Entry 7MP3 (X-ray diffraction, 2.55 A resolution); this record covers chains A and L of the 3 polymer chains in the assembly.

== Chain A ==
Protein: Growth factor receptor-bound protein 7
Source organism: Homo sapiens
Notes: fragment: SH2 domain
UniProtKB: Q14451 (GRB7_HUMAN); residue numbers follow UniProt; this construct covers 415-532
Sequence (120 residues; each row starts with the number of its first residue):
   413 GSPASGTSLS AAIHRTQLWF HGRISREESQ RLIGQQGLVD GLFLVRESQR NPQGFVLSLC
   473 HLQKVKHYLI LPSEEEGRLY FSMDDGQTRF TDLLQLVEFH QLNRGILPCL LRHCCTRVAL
Unresolved in the structure: 413-424, 463-464, 529-532
Sequence notes: expression tag (413-414)
Swiss-Prot annotation at these positions:
  - site: Phe-511 (Important for dimerization and for HRAS activation)
  - mutagenesis: Arg-458 (R458L: Impairs phosphotyrosine binding by SH2 domain), Tyr-480 (Y480F: Global loss of tyrosine phosphorylation. Abolishes interaction with FHL2 and HAX1), Tyr-492 (Y492F: Global loss of tyrosine phosphorylation. Abolishes interaction with FHL2 and HAX1), Phe-511 (F511R: Abolishes dimerization. Abolishes activation of HRAS)
From the paper describing this entry:
  - specificity-determining residues: Leu-481

== Chain L ==
Protein: bicyclic peptide B8
Sequence (11 residues; row label = number of the first residue in the row):
     1 KFEGYDNEFP X
Glycans and other covalent adducts: covalent link Lys-1/48V_11
Modified residues: 48V ({[(2R)-2,3-diamino-3-oxopropyl]sulfanyl}acetic acid) at position 11
From the paper describing this entry:
  - contacts within the chain: Lys-1/Glu-8

== How chain A and chain L interact ==
Contacting residue pairs (19):
  Arg-438(A) with Gly-4(L), hydrogen bond (side chain-backbone); Tyr-5(L)
  Val-468(A) with Tyr-5(L), hydrophobic
  Lys-478(A) with Asp-6(L)
  His-479(A) with Tyr-5(L); Asp-6(L), hydrogen bond (backbone-backbone); Asn-7(L)
  Tyr-480(A) with Asp-6(L); Asn-7(L)
  Leu-481(A) with Phe-2(L), hydrophobic; Tyr-5(L), hydrophobic; Asn-7(L), hydrogen bond (backbone-side chain)
  Leu-483(A) with Phe-2(L), hydrophobic
  Met-495(A) with Phe-2(L); Asn-7(L), hydrogen bond (backbone-side chain); Phe-9(L)
  Asp-496(A) with Phe-9(L)
  Gln-499(A) with Pro-10(L), hydrogen bond (side chain-backbone)
  Ile-518(A) with Glu-8(L)
Also at the interface, not in a pair above, chain A (12 interface residues in all): Asp-497
The authors on this interface:
  - residue pairs: Leu-481(A)/Asn-7(L) (hydrogen bond)
  - interface residues, chain L: Phe-2(L), Tyr-5(L)

== Overview ==
12 residues of chain A and 8 residues of chain L are in contact; the contacts include 5 hydrogen bonds. Polar
contacts include Arg-438(A)/Gly-4(L), Leu-481(A)/Asn-7(L) and Met-495(A)/Asn-7(L). The authors report a
hydrogen bond between Leu-481(A) and Asn-7(L). From UniProt: 4 mutagenesis sites on chain A. The paper reports
interface residues Phe-2(L) and Tyr-5(L); the specificity determinant Leu-481(A).
Here chain A is Growth factor receptor-bound protein 7 (Homo sapiens) and chain L is bicyclic peptide B8.
Entry 7MP3 (Grb7-SH2 domain in complex with bicyclic peptide B8) was determined by X-ray diffraction.
